Entry 5FQT (X-ray diffraction, 1.99 A resolution); this record covers chain A.

# Chain A
Protein: Estrogen receptor alpha
Source organism: Homo sapiens
Notes: fragment: ligand-binding domain
Reference sequence: P03372 (ESR1_HUMAN); residue numbers follow UniProt; this construct covers 307-554
Amino-acid sequence (248 residues; row label = number of the first residue in the row):
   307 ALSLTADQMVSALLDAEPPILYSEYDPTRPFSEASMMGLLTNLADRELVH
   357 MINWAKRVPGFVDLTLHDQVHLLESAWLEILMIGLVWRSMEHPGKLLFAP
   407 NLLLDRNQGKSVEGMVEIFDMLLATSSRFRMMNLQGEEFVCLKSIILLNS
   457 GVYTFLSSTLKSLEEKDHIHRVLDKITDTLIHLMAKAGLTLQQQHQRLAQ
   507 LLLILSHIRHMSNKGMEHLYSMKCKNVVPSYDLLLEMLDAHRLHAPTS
Unresolved in the structure: 338-340, 462-464, 546-554
Construct notes: engineered mutation Ser381 (Cys in P03372), Ser417 (Cys in P03372), Ser536 (Leu in P03372)
Small-molecule neighbours: 7QN ((E)-3-[4-(6-hydroxy-2-isobutyl-5-methyl-3,4-dihydro-1H-isoquinolin-1-yl)phenyl]prop-2-enoic acid): Met343, Leu346, Thr347, Leu349, Ala350, Asp351, Glu353, Trp383, Leu384, Leu387, Met388, Leu391, Arg394, Phe404, Met421, Ile424, Gly521, His524, Leu525, Asn532, Val533, Val534, Pro535

# Overview
Bound to chain A: compound 7QN.
Chain A is Estrogen receptor alpha (Homo sapiens); the structure, Selective estrogen receptor downregulator
antagonists: Tetrahydroisoquinoline phenols 4, was determined by X-ray diffraction, deposited together with
5FQP, 5FQR, 5FQS and 5FQV.
